6RAX - chains 5 and X of the 13 polymer chains in the assembly; structure by electron microscopy, 3.99 A resolution.

# Chain 5
Protein: DNA replication licensing factor Mcm5
From: Drosophila melanogaster
Notes: EC 3.6.4.12
UniProtKB: Q9VGW6 (MCM5_DROME); residue numbers follow UniProt; this construct covers 1-405, 412-733
Chain sequence (733 residues; each row starts with the number of its first residue; note: 4 numbers in that range are skipped by the numbering (no residue carries them; nothing is unmodelled there); a row labelled like 409A-409D holds insertion residues (409A, then the next letters in order)):
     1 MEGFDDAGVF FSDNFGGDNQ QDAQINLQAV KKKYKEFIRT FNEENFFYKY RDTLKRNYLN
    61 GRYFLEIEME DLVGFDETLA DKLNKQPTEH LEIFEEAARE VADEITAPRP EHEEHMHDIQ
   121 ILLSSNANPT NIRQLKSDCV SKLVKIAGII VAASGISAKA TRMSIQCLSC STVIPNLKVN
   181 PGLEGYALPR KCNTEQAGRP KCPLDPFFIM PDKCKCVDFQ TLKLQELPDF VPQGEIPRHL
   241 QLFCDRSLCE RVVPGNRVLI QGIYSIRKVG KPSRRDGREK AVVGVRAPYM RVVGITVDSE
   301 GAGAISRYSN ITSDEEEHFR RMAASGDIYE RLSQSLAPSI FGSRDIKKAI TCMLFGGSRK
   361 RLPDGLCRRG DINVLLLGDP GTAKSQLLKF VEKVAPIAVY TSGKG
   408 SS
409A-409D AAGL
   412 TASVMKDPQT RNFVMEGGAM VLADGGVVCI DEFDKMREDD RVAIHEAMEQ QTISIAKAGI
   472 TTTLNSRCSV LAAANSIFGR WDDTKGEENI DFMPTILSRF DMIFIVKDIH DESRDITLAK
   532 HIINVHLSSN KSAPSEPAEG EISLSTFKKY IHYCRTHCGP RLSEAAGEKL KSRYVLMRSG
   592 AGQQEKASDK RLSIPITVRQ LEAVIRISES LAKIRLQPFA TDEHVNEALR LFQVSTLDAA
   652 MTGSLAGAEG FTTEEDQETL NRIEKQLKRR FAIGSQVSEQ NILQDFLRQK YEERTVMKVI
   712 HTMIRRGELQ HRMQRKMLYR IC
Disordered / not traced: 1-18, 178-185, 395, 409A-409D, 429, 653-733
Disulfide bonds: Cys192-Cys202
Ligand contacts:
  - ATP (adenosine-5'-triphosphate), molecule 1: Ser339, Ile340, Phe341, Pro380, Gly381, Thr382, Ala383, Lys384, Ser385, Gln386, Asp442, Asn486, Leu529, His532, Ile533
  - ATP, molecule 2: Leu366, Arg369, Glu460, Val609, Arg610
What the authors report for this chain:
  - catalytic residues: Arg510 (citing earlier work)
  - mutagenesis - R510A: decreased catalytic activity

# Chain X
Molecule: 21-nt DNA strand
Sequence (21 nucleotides; each row starts with the number of its first residue; note: 1 number in that range is skipped by the numbering (no residue carries it; nothing is unmodelled there); numbers below 1 keep their minus sign (DA-7 is residue -7)):
    -7 ATCGATCGTT TTTT
     8 TTTTTTT

# How chain 5 and chain X interact
Contacting residue pairs (9):
  Leu204(5) with DG0(X), phosphate contact
  Thr412(5) with DT11(X), hydrogen bond to the phosphate
  Ala413(5) with DT11(X), phosphate contact
  Val415(5) with DT10(X), sugar contact
  Lys417(5) with DT8(X), hydrogen bond to the base; DT9(X), base contact
  Arg422(5) with DT5(X), hydrogen bond to the base; DT6(X), hydrogen bond to the base
  Phe424(5) with DT9(X), sugar contact
Other interface residues (no listed pair), chain 5 (10 interface residues in all): Arg190, Arg448, Lys468
Other interface residues (no listed pair), chain X (8 interface residues in all): DT13

# In short
Chain 5 and chain X form an interface of 10 and 8 residues respectively, with 4 hydrogen bonds. Among the
polar pairs are Lys417(5)-DT8(X), Arg422(5)-DT5(X) and Arg422(5)-DT6(X). Ligands of chain 5: ATP. The paper
reports the catalytic residue Arg510(5); R510A of chain 5 reduces catalytic activity.
Chain 5 is DNA replication licensing factor Mcm5 (Drosophila melanogaster) and chain X is a 21-nt DNA strand;
the structure, D. melanogaster CMG-DNA, State 1B, was determined by electron microscopy together with 6RAZ,
6RAW and 6RAY from the same study.
